8FXP - chains s and t of the 64 polymer chains in the assembly; structure by electron microscopy, 4.04 A resolution (low resolution: residue-level contacts below are approximate; hydrogen-bond / salt-bridge calls are withheld).

== Chain s (and t) ==
Molecule: Minor capsid protein, gp10
Source organism: Agrobacterium phage Milano
Notes: chain t of this document is another copy of the same molecule, construct and numbering; everything in this record applies to it too
UniProtKB: A0A482MFS0 (A0A482MFS0_9CAUD); numbering as in UniProt (aligned over 1-137)
Chain sequence (137 residues; row label = number of the first residue in the row):
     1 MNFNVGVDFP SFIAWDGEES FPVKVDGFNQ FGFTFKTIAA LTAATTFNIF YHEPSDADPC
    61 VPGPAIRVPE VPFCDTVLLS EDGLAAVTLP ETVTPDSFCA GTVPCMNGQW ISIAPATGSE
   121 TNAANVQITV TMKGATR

== Interface between chain s and chain t ==
Residue-residue contacts (66):
  Met1(s) - Met106(t)
  Asn2(s) - Gln30(t)
  Asn2(s) - Phe31(t)
  Asn2(s) - Thr102(t)
  Asn2(s) - Val103(t)
  Asn2(s) - Pro104(t)
  Phe3(s) - Gln30(t)
  Phe3(s) - Phe31(t)
  Phe3(s) - Thr102(t)
  Asn4(s) - Ala100(t)
  Asn4(s) - Gly101(t)
  Asn4(s) - Thr102(t)
  Val5(s) - Phe31(t)
  Val5(s) - Gly32(t)
  Val5(s) - Thr131(t)
  Val5(s) - Lys133(t)
  Gly6(s) - Thr34(t)
  Gly6(s) - Phe98(t)
  Gly6(s) - Ala100(t)
  Val7(s) - Ala100(t)
  Phe9(s) - Phe9(t)
  Phe9(s) - Thr131(t)
  Pro10(s) - Thr34(t)
  Pro10(s) - Phe98(t)
  Ser11(s) - Ser11(t)
  Ser11(s) - Thr34(t)
  Ser11(s) - Thr129(t)
  Ser11(s) - Val130(t)
  Ser11(s) - Thr131(t)
  Phe12(s) - Lys36(t)
  Phe12(s) - Phe98(t)
  Ile13(s) - Trp15(t)
  Ile13(s) - Gln127(t)
  Ile13(s) - Thr129(t)
  Asp16(s) - Ile13(t)
  Phe21(s) - Gln127(t)
  Asn29(s) - Asn2(t)
  Gln30(s) - Met1(t)
  Gln30(s) - Asn2(t)
  Gln30(s) - Phe3(t)
  Phe31(s) - Asn2(t)
  Phe31(s) - Val5(t)
  Gly32(s) - Val5(t)
  Phe33(s) - Gly6(t)
  Thr34(s) - Pro10(t)
  Thr34(s) - Ser11(t)
  Lys36(s) - Phe12(t)
  Ile38(s) - Phe21(t)
  Phe98(s) - Phe12(t)
  Ala100(s) - Asn4(t)
  Ala100(s) - Gly6(t)
  Ala100(s) - Val7(t)
  Gly101(s) - Asn4(t)
  Thr102(s) - Asn2(t)
  Thr102(s) - Phe3(t)
  Thr102(s) - Asn4(t)
  Thr102(s) - Val5(t)
  Val103(s) - Asn2(t)
  Pro104(s) - Asn2(t)
  Met106(s) - Met1(t)
  Gln127(s) - Ile13(t)
  Gln127(s) - Phe21(t)
  Thr129(s) - Ser11(t)
  Thr129(s) - Phe12(t)
  Thr131(s) - Val5(t)
  Thr131(s) - Phe9(t)
Other interface residues (no listed pair), chain s (36 interface residues in all): Trp15, Glu18, Cys60, Val130
Other interface residues (no listed pair), chain t (38 interface residues in all): Asp16, Glu18, Asn29, Phe33, Ile38, Asp96, Met132

== In short ==
36 residues of chain s face 38 of chain t across their interface.
Chain s and chain t are both Minor capsid protein, gp10 (Agrobacterium phage Milano); the structure, Structure
of capsid of Agrobacterium phage Milano, was determined by electron microscopy together with 8FWE, 8FWG, 8FWM
and 8FXR from the same study.
